Entry 7OHA (electron microscopy, 2.90 A resolution); this record covers chains I and K of the 13 polymer chains in the assembly.

# Chain I
Molecule: 145-nt DNA strand
From: synthetic construct
Sequence (145 nucleotides; row label = number of the first residue in the row; numbers below 1 keep their minus sign (DA-72 is residue -72)):
   -72 ATCAGAATCC CGGTGCCGAG GCCGCTCAAT TGGTCGTAGA CAGCTCTAGC ACCGCTTAAA
   -12 CGCACGTACG CGCTGTCCCC CGCGTTTTAA CCGCCAAGGG GATTACTCCC TAGTCTCCAG
    48 GCACGTGTCA GATATATACA TCGAT
Unresolved in the structure: 50-72

# Chain K
Name: TATA-binding protein
From: Saccharomyces cerevisiae
Reference sequence: G4XSG8 (G4XSG8_YEASX); residue numbers follow UniProt; this construct covers 1-240
Amino-acid sequence (240 residues; numbered 1 to 240; the number before each row is that of its first residue):
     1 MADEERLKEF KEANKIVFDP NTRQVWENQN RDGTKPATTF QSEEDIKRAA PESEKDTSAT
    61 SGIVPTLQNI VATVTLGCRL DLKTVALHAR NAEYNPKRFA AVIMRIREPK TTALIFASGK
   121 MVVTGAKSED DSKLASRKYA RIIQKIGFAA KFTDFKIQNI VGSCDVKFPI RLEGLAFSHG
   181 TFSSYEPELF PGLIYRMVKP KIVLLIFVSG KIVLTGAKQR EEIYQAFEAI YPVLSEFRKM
Unresolved in the structure: 1-60

# Interface between chain I and chain K
Contacting residue pairs (22):
  DC-23(I) - Arg98(K)  salt bridge to the phosphate
  DC-23(I) - Phe99(K)  base contact
  DA-22(I) - Arg98(K)  salt bridge to the phosphate
  DA-22(I) - Phe99(K)  sugar contact
  DC-21(I) - Glu93(K)  phosphate contact
  DC-21(I) - Ile103(K)  sugar contact
  DC-21(I) - Arg105(K)  salt bridge to the phosphate
  DC-21(I) - Thr112(K)  hydrogen bond to the phosphate
  DC-21(I) - Leu114(K)  sugar contact
  DC-20(I) - Asn69(K)  sugar contact
  DC-20(I) - Arg105(K)  salt bridge to the phosphate
  DC-20(I) - Thr112(K)  hydrogen bond to the phosphate
  DC-20(I) - Thr124(K)  sugar contact
  DG-19(I) - Gln68(K)  hydrogen bond to the phosphate
  DG-19(I) - Lys110(K)  salt bridge to the phosphate
  DC-18(I) - Gln68(K)  hydrogen bond to the phosphate
  DT-17(I) - Phe207(K)  phosphate contact
  DT-17(I) - Lys211(K)  phosphate contact
  DT-16(I) - Pro191(K)  sugar contact
  DT-16(I) - Phe207(K)  phosphate contact
  DT-16(I) - Ser209(K)  phosphate contact
  DA-15(I) - Pro191(K)  phosphate contact
Interface residues without a listed pair, chain I (10 interface residues in all): DG-24
Interface residues without a listed pair, chain K (17 interface residues in all): Gly125, Val213

# Summary
10 residues of chain I face 17 of chain K across their interface, with 4 hydrogen bonds and 5 salt bridges.
Polar pairs include DC-21(I)-Thr112(K), DC-20(I)-Thr112(K) and DG-19(I)-Gln68(K).
Chain I is a 145-nt DNA strand (synthetic construct) and chain K is TATA-binding protein (Saccharomyces
cerevisiae); the structure, nucleosome with TBP and TFIIA bound at SHL +2, was determined by electron
microscopy together with 7OH9, 7OHB and 7OHC from the same study.
